7ZJI - chains B and C of the 4 polymer chains in the assembly; structure by electron microscopy, 3.40 A resolution.

[Chain B (and C)]
Name: Transient receptor potential cation channel subfamily V member 2, Enhanced green fluorescent protein
Source organism: Rattus norvegicus
Notes: chain C of this document is another copy of the same molecule, construct and numbering; everything in this record applies to it too
Reference sequence: chimeric construct of A0A0G2JSH6, A0A7G8ZY66: residues 1-761 from A0A0G2JSH6 (A0A0G2JSH6_RAT) positions 1-761 (same numbers); residues 776-1018 from A0A7G8ZY66 positions 2-244 (UniProt number = residue number - 774)
Sequence (1026 residues; row label = number of the first residue in the row):
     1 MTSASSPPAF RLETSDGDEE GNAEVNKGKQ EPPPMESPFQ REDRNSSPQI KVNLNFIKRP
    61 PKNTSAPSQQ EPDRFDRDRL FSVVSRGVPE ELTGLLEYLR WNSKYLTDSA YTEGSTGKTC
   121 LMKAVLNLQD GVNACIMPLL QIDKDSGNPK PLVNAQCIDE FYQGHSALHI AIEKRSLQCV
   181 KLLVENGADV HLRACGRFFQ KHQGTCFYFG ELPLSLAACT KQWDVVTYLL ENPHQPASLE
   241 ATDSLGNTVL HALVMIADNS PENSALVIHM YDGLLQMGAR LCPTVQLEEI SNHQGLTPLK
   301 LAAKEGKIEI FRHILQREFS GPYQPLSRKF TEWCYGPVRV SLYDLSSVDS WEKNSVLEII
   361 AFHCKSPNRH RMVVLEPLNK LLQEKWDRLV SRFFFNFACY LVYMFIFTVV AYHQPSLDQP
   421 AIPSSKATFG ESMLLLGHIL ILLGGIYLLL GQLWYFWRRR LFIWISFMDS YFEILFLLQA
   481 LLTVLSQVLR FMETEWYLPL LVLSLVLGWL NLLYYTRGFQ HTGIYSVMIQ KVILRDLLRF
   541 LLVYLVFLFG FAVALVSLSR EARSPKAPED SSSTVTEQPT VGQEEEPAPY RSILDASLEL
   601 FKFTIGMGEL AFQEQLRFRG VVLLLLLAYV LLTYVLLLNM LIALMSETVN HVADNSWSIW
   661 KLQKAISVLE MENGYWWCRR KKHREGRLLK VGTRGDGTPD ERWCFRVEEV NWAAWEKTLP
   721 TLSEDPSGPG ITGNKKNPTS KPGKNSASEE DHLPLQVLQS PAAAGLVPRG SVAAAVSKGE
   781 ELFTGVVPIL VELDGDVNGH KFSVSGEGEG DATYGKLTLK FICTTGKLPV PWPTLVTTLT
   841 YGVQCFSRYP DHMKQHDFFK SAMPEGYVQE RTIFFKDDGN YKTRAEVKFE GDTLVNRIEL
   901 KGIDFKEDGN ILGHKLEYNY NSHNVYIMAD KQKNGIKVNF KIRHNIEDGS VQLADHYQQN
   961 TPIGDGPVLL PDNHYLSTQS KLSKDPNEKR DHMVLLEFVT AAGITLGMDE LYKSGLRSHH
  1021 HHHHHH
Disordered / not traced: 1-74, 417-428, 560-587, 694-701, 717-1026
Differences from the reference sequence: conflict Ser-571 (Asn in A0A0G2JSH6), Ser-572 (Asn in A0A0G2JSH6), Ala-713 (Val in A0A0G2JSH6), Lys-981 (Ala207 in A0A7G8ZY66); linker (762-775); expression tag (1019-1026)

[How chain B and chain C interact]
Contacting residue pairs (54):
  His-165(B) with Tyr-335(C), hydrogen bond
  Glu-173(B) with Tyr-335(C); Gly-336(C), hydrogen bond (side chain-backbone)
  Arg-175(B) with Trp-715(C)
  Thr-205(B) with Trp-333(C); Val-338(C)
  Cys-206(B) with Glu-708(C), hydrogen bond
  Phe-207(B) with Pro-337(C), hydrophobic; Val-338(C), hydrophobic; Trp-712(C), hydrophobic
  Leu-216(B) with Tyr-335(C)
  Arg-535(B) with Tyr-525(C)
  Val-546(B) with Trp-509(C), hydrophobic
  Phe-547(B) with Trp-509(C)
  Phe-551(B) with Val-506(C), hydrophobic
  Val-553(B) with Thr-408(C); Tyr-412(C), hydrophobic
  Ala-554(B) with Val-502(C)
  Val-556(B) with Tyr-412(C), hydrophobic; Gln-414(C), hydrogen bond (backbone-side chain)
  Ser-557(B) with Ala-411(C), hydrogen bond (side chain-backbone); Tyr-412(C); Gln-414(C), hydrogen bond (backbone-side chain); Leu-498(C)
  Leu-558(B) with Leu-498(C)
  Ser-559(B) with Gln-414(C), hydrogen bond; Ser-416(C)
  Arg-591(B) with Tyr-412(C), hydrogen bond (backbone-side chain)
  Ser-592(B) with Tyr-412(C)
  Ile-593(B) with Tyr-412(C)
  Gly-606(B) with Phe-601(C); Ile-605(C)
  Met-607(B) with Lys-602(C), hydrogen bond; Ile-605(C), hydrophobic; Met-607(C)
  Phe-612(B) with Leu-598(C), hydrophobic
  Arg-617(B) with Glu-495(C), hydrogen bond (side chain-backbone); Leu-498(C); Pro-499(C)
  Gly-620(B) with Pro-499(C)
  Leu-624(B) with Val-502(C), hydrophobic; Leu-503(C), hydrophobic
  Leu-626(B) with Phe-601(C), hydrophobic
  Leu-632(B) with Leu-510(C), hydrophobic
  Val-635(B) with Asp-536(C)
  Leu-638(B) with Leu-641(C), hydrophobic
  Asn-639(B) with Met-528(C); Ile-529(C); Val-532(C)
  Ile-642(B) with Leu-644(C), hydrophobic; Thr-648(C)
  Ala-643(B) with Tyr-525(C), hydrophobic
  Ser-646(B) with Met-528(C); Thr-648(C)
Interface residues without a listed pair, chain B (43 interface residues in all): Tyr-162, His-169, Phe-209, Asn-263, Leu-538, Gly-550, Ile-605, Arg-619, Glu-647
Interface residues without a listed pair, chain C (39 interface residues in all): Tyr-497, Leu-513, Arg-517, Leu-594, Leu-637

[Summary]
43 residues of chain B face 39 of chain C across their interface, with 10 hydrogen bonds. Polar pairs include
His-165(B)/Tyr-335(C), Glu-173(B)/Gly-336(C) and Cys-206(B)/Glu-708(C).
Chain B and chain C are both Transient receptor potential cation channel subfamily V member 2, Enhanced green
fluorescent protein (Rattus norvegicus); the structure, Transient receptor potential cation channel subfamily
V member 2,Enhanced green fluorescent protein, was determined by electron microscopy together with 7ZJD, 7ZJE,
7ZJG and 7ZJH from the same study.
